PDB entry 7YFY | electron microscopy, 3.40 A resolution | chains A and C of the 3 polymer chains in the assembly

Chain A:
Name: Piwi-like protein 2
Source organism: Mus musculus
Notes: EC 3.1.26.-
UniProt: Q8CDG1 (PIWL2_MOUSE); numbering as in UniProt (aligned over 209-971)
Amino-acid sequence (801 residues; numbered 171 to 971; the number before each row is that of its first residue):
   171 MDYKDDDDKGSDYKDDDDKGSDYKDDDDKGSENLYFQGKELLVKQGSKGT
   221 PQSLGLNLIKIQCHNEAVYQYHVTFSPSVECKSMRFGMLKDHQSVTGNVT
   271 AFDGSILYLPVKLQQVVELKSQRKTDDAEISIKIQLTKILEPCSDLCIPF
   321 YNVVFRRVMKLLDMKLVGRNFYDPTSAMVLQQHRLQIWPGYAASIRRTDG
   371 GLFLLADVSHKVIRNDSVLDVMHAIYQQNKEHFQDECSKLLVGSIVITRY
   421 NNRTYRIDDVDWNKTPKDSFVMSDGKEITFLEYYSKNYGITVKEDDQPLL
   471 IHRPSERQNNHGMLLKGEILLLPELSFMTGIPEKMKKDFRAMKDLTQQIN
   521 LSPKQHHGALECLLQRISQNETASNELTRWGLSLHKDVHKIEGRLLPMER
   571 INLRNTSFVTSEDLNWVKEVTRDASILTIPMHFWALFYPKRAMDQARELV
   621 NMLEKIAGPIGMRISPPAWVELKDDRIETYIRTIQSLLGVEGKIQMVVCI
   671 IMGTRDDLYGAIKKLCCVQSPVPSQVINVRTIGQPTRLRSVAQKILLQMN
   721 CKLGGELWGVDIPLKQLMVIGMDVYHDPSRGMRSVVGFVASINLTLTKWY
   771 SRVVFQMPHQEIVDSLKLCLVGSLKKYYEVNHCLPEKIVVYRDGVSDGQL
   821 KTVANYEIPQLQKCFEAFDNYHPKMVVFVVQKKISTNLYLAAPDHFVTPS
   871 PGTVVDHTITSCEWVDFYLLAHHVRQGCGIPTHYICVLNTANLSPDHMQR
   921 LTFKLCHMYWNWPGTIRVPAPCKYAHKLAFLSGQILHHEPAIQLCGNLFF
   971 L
Unresolved in the structure: 171-213, 400-404, 443-447, 474-487
Differences from the reference sequence: initiating methionine (171); expression tag (172-208)
Bound ions: Mg2+ site 1: Gln-718, Leu-971 (shared with 2 residues of chain B); Mg2+ site 2 near Asp-743 (its only coordinating residue here)
UniProt features mapped onto this chain:
  - active site: Asp-743, Glu-781, Asp-813, His-946
  - modified residue: Arg-549 (Symmetric dimethylarginine)
  - mutagenesis: Asp-813 (D813A: In DAH mutant; leads to arrest in meiotic prophase due to a failure of transposon piRNA amplification, resulting in the marked reduction of piRNA-bound within PIWIL4)
From the paper describing this entry:
  - binding site for piRNA: Lys-943

Chain C:
Molecule: 15-nt RNA strand
Sequence (15 nucleotides; numbered 9 to 23; the number before each row is that of its first residue):
     9 CCAUGUUGAUGGUAA

Chain A / chain C interface:
Contacting residue pairs (18):
  Gly-338(A) / C9(C)  sugar contact
  Arg-339(A) / C9(C)  hydrogen bond to the sugar
  Arg-339(A) / C10(C)  sugar contact
  Lys-506(A) / A17(C)  hydrogen bond to the sugar
  Val-587(A) / A22(C)  sugar contact
  Asp-676(A) / G16(C)  phosphate contact
  Arg-707(A) / A22(C)  hydrogen bond to the base
  Arg-707(A) / A23(C)  hydrogen bond to the phosphate
  Arg-709(A) / A23(C)  sugar contact
  Ser-710(A) / A22(C)  base contact
  Lys-714(A) / A22(C)  base contact
  Tyr-745(A) / G13(C)  phosphate contact
  His-746(A) / U12(C)  sugar contact
  His-746(A) / G13(C)  sugar contact
  Pro-748(A) / G13(C)  sugar contact
  Lys-853(A) / A11(C)  salt bridge to the phosphate
  Arg-895(A) / U21(C)  sugar contact
  Gln-954(A) / U14(C)  phosphate contact
Interface residues without a listed pair, chain A (19 interface residues in all): Lys-588, Thr-674, Gln-713, His-946
Interface residues without a listed pair, chain C (12 interface residues in all): G20

Overview:
The interface between chain A and chain C involves 19 residues on one side and 12 on the other; the contacts
include 4 hydrogen bonds and 1 salt bridge. Polar contacts include Arg-707(A)/A22(C), Arg-339(A)/C9(C) and
Lys-506(A)/A17(C). The paper reports a binding site for piRNA at Lys-943(A).
Chain A is Piwi-like protein 2 (Mus musculus) and chain C is a 15-nt RNA strand; the structure, Cryo-EM
structure of the Mili-piRNA- target ternary complex, was determined by electron microscopy, deposited together
with 7YFQ, 7YFX and 7YG6.
